PDB entry 4K3I | X-ray diffraction, 2.00 A resolution | chains A and D of the 6 polymer chains in the assembly

# Chain A
Protein: Methylamine utilization protein MauG
From: Paracoccus denitrificans
Notes: EC 1.-.-.-
UniProtKB: Q51658 (MAUG_PARDP); residues 1-367 here correspond to UniProt positions 21-387 (UniProt number = residue number + 20)
Chain sequence (373 residues; each row starts with the number of its first residue):
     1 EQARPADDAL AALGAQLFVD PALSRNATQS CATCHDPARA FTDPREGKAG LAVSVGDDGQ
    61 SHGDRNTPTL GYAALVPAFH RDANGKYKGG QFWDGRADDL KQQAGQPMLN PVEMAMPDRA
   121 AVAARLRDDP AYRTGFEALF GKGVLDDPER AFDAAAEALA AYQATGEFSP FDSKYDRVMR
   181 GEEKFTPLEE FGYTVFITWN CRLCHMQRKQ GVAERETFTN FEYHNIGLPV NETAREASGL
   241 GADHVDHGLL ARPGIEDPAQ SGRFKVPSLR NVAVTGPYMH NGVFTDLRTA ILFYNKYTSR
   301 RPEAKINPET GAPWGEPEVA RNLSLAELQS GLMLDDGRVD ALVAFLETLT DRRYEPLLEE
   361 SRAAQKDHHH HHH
Unresolved in the structure: 1-5, 360-373
Differences from the reference sequence: expression tag (368-373)
Covalently attached groups: heme c (HEC) linked to Cys31, Cys34, Cys201, Cys204
Bound ions: heme c Fe site 1 near His35 (its only coordinating residue here); Ca2+: Asn66, Thr275, Pro277; heme c Fe site 2: His205, Tyr294; Na+ site 1: Asn231, Thr233; Na+ site 2: Leu250, Arg252, Ile255
Ligand contacts:
  - heme c (HEC), molecule 1: Gln29, Ser30, His35, Arg45, Ser54, Val55, Gly56, Arg65, Asn66, Thr67, Pro68, Thr69, Leu70, Gln91, Phe92, Trp93, Arg96, Leu100, Gln103, Ala104, Pro107, Met108, Glu113, Met114, Leu159, Gln163, Lys265
  - heme c (HEC), molecule 2: Trp93, Asn200, His205, His224, Ile226, Leu228, Phe264, Lys265, Val266, Pro267, Leu269, Val272, Tyr278, Met279, His280, Leu287, Ala290, Ile291, Tyr294, Ser324, Glu327, Leu328, Leu334, Leu342, Leu346

# Chain D
Protein: Methylamine dehydrogenase heavy chain
From: Paracoccus denitrificans
Notes: EC 1.4.99.3
UniProtKB: A1BB97 (A1BB97_PARDP); residues 2-386 here correspond to UniProt positions 33-417 (UniProt number = residue number + 31)
Chain sequence (385 residues; row label = number of the first residue in the row):
     2 DAPEAETQAQ ETQGQAAARA AAADLAAGQD DEPRILEAPA PDARRVYVND PAHFAAVTQQ
    62 FVIDGEAGRV IGMIDGGFLP NPVVADDGSF IAHASTVFSR IARGERTDYV EVFDPVTLLP
   122 TADIELPDAP RFLVGTYPWM TSLTPDGKTL LFYQFSPAPA VGVVDLEGKA FKRMLDVPDC
   182 YHIFPTAPDT FFMHCRDGSL AKVAFGTEGT PEITHTEVFH PEDEFLINHP AYSQKAGRLV
   242 WPTYTGKIHQ IDLSSGDAKF LPAVEALTEA ERADGWRPGG WQQVAYHRAL DRIYLLVDQR
   302 DEWRHKTASR FVVVLDAKTG ERLAKFEMGH EIDSINVSQD EKPLLYALST GDKTLYIHDA
   362 ESGEELRSVN QLGHGPQVIT TADMG
Unresolved in the structure: 2-10
Cystine bridges: Cys181-Cys196

# How chain A and chain D interact
Pairs across the interface (13; chain A residue first):
  Phe191(A) with Arg197(D)
  Thr298(A) with Pro158(D)
  Arg300(A) with Pro158(D)
  Arg301(A) with Asp177(D), salt bridge; Val178(D)
  Gly331(A) with Ser157(D), hydrogen bond (backbone-side chain); Pro158(D)
  Leu332(A) with Phe156(D), hydrophobic; Pro158(D)
  Met333(A) with Pro158(D), hydrogen bond (backbone-backbone); Ala159(D), hydrophobic
  Arg338(A) with Asp180(D), salt bridge; Arg197(D)
Also at the interface, not in a pair above, chain A (9 interface residues in all): Asp335
Also at the interface, not in a pair above, chain D (10 interface residues in all): Pro160, Tyr182
The authors on this interface:
  - residue pairs: Phe191(A)-Arg197(D) (pi stacking), Arg338(A)-Asp180(D) (salt bridge)

# Summary
Chain A and chain D form an interface of 9 and 10 residues respectively, with 2 hydrogen bonds and 2 salt
bridges. Among the polar pairs are Arg301(A)-Asp177(D), Arg338(A)-Asp180(D) and Gly331(A)-Ser157(D). The paper
describes pi stacking between Phe191(A) and Arg197(D); a salt bridge between Arg338(A) and Asp180(D).
Here chain A is Methylamine utilization protein MauG and chain D is Methylamine dehydrogenase heavy chain,
both from Paracoccus denitrificans. Entry 4K3I (Crystal Structure of the Quinol Form of Methylamine
Dehydrogenase in Complex with the Diferrous Form of ...) was determined by X-ray diffraction.
